PDB entry 7KIW | X-ray diffraction, 2.49 A resolution | chain A

== Chain A ==
Name: Peptidoglycan D, D-transpeptidase FtsI
From: Pseudomonas aeruginosa (strain ATCC 15692 / DSM 22644 / CIP 104116 / JCM 14847 / LMG 12228 / 1C / PRS 101 / PAO1)
Notes: EC 3.4.16.4
UniProtKB: G3XD46 (FTSI_PSEAE); numbering as in UniProt (aligned over 1-579)
Sequence (579 residues; numbered 1 to 579; the number before each row is that of its first residue):
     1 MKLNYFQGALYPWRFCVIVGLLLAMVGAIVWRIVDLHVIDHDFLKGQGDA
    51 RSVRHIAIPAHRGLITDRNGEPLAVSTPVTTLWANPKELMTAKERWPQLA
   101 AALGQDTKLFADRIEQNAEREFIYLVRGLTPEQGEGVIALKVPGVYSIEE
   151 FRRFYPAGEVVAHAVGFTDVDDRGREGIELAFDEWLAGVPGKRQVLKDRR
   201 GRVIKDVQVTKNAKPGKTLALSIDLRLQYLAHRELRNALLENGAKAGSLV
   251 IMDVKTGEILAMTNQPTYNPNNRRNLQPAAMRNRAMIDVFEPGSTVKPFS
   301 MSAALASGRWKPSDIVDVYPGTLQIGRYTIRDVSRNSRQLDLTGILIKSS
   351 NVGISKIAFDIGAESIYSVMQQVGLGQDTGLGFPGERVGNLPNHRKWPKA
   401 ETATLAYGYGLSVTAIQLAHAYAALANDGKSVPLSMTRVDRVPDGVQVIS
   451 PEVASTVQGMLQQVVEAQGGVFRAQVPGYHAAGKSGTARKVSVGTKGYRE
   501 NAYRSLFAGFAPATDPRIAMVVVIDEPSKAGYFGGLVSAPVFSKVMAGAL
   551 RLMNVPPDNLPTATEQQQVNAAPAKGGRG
Not modelled in the structure: 1-56, 192-210, 490-500, 528-534, 560-579
Glycans and other covalent adducts: OPEN FORM - Zidebactam (C8V) linked to S294
Ligand contacts: OPEN FORM - Zidebactam (C8V; (2S,5R)-1-formyl-N'-[(3R)-piperidine-3-carbonyl]-5-[(sulfooxy)amino]piperidine-2-carbohydrazide): G293, K297, R331, V333, S349, N351, Y409, K484, S485, G486, T487, R489, Y503, G535
Curated features (UniProtKB/Swiss-Prot):
  - active site: S294 (Acyl-ester intermediate)
From the paper describing this entry:
  - binding site for OPEN FORM - Zidebactam: S294, N351, Y409, S485, T487

== Summary ==
OPEN FORM - Zidebactam is covalently linked to S294. From UniProt: active-site residue S294. From the paper: a
binding site for OPEN FORM - Zidebactam at S294, N351 and Y409 among others.
Chain A is Peptidoglycan D, D-transpeptidase FtsI (Pseudomonas aeruginosa (strain ATCC 15692 / DSM 22644 / CIP
104116 / JCM 14847 / LMG 12228 / 1C / PRS 101 / PAO1)); the structure, Crystal structure of Pseudomonas
aeruginosa PBP3 in complex with zidebactam, was determined by X-ray diffraction (same publication as 7KIS,
7KIT and 7KIV).
